PDB entry 6JB1 | electron microscopy, 3.30 A resolution | chains A and C of the 8 polymer chains in the assembly

== Chain A (and C) ==
Name: ATP-sensitive inward rectifier potassium channel 11
Organism: Mus musculus
Notes: chain C of this document is another copy of the same molecule, construct and numbering; everything in this record applies to it too
Reference sequence: Q61743 (KCJ11_MOUSE); residues 1-390 here = UniProt positions 1-390
Amino-acid sequence (390 residues; numbered 1 to 390; the number before each row is that of its first residue):
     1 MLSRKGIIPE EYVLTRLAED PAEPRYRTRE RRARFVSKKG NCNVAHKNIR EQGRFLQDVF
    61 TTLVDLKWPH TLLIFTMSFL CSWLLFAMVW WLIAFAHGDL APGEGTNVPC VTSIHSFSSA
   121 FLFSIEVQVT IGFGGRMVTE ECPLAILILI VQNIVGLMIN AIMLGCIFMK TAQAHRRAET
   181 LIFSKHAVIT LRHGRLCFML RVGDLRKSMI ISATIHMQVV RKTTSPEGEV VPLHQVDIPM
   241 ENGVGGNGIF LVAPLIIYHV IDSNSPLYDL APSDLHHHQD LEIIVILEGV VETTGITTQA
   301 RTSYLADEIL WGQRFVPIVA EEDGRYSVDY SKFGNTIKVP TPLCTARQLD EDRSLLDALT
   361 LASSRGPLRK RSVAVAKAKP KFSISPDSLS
Unresolved in the structure: 1-31, 359-390
Cystine bridges: Cys-110/Cys-142
Ligand contacts:
  - ATP-gamma-S (AGS; phosphothiophosphoric acid-adenylate ester), molecule 1: Lys-39, Ile-182, Phe-183, Ser-184, Lys-185, Leu-205, Tyr-330, Ser-331, Phe-333, Gly-334
  - ATP-gamma-S (AGS), molecule 2: Asn-48, Ile-49, Arg-50, Arg-54
UniProt features mapped onto this chain:
  - motif: Thr-130 to Gly-135 (Selectivity filter)
  - binding site (ATP): Asn-48, Arg-50, Tyr-330
  - binding site (K(+)): Thr-130, Phe-133
  - binding site (a 1,2-diacyl-sn-glycero-3-phospho-(1D-myo-inositol-4,5-bisphosphate)): Arg-176
  - site: Asn-160 (Role in the control of polyamine-mediated channel gating and in the blocking by intracellular magnesium)
  - modified residue: Thr-341 (Phosphothreonine), Ser-385 (Phosphoserine)

== Interface between chain A and chain C ==
Contacting residue pairs - 118 pairs, chain A then chain C:
  Trp-68(A) with Phe-60(C), hydrophobic
  Leu-72(A) with Met-158(C), hydrophobic
  Thr-76(A) with Ile-154(C)
  Phe-79(A) with Leu-157(C), hydrophobic
  Leu-80(A) with Ile-150(C), hydrophobic; Ile-154(C), hydrophobic
  Trp-83(A) with Asn-153(C); Ile-154(C), hydrophobic
  Ser-118(A) with Glu-140(C)
  Ser-119(A) with Glu-140(C)
  Phe-121(A) with Ile-146(C), hydrophobic; Ile-150(C), hydrophobic
  Leu-122(A) with Val-138(C); Thr-139(C); Glu-140(C); Ile-146(C), hydrophobic
  Ile-125(A) with Ile-150(C), hydrophobic; Asn-153(C)
  Val-129(A) with Thr-130(C); Asn-153(C)
  Thr-130(A) with Thr-130(C)
  Ile-131(A) with Val-127(C); Thr-130(C); Ile-131(C); Gly-132(C); Leu-149(C), hydrophobic; Asn-153(C)
  Gly-132(A) with Gly-132(C)
  Phe-133(A) with Gly-132(C); Phe-133(C); Gly-134(C); Met-137(C), hydrophobic; Val-138(C), hydrophobic
  Gly-135(A) with Met-137(C)
  Arg-136(A) with Val-138(C), hydrogen bond (side chain-backbone); Thr-139(C)
  Leu-164(A) with Ala-161(C), hydrophobic; Leu-164(C), hydrophobic
  Ile-167(A) with Ala-161(C), hydrophobic; Ile-162(C)
  Phe-168(A) with Ala-161(C); Leu-164(C), hydrophobic; Gly-165(C); Phe-168(C), hydrophobic
  Thr-171(A) with Phe-60(C); Met-169(C)
  Ala-172(A) with Met-169(C)
  Arg-176(A) with Gln-57(C); Asp-58(C)
  Arg-177(A) with Asp-58(C)
  Glu-179(A) with Arg-54(C), hydrogen bond (backbone-side chain); Gln-57(C)
  Leu-191(A) with Glu-227(C)
  Arg-192(A) with Val-231(C)
  His-193(A) with Ser-225(C); Pro-226(C)
  Leu-205(A) with Ile-49(C), hydrophobic; Arg-54(C); Phe-55(C), hydrophobic
  Arg-206(A) with Arg-54(C); Phe-55(C); Thr-61(C); Thr-62(C), hydrogen bond
  Ser-208(A) with Asp-65(C)
  Met-209(A) with Arg-301(C)
  Ile-211(A) with Gln-299(C)
  Ser-212(A) with Glu-288(C), hydrogen bond (backbone-side chain)
  Gly-243(A) with Asp-237(C)
  Val-244(A) with Asp-237(C)
  Phe-250(A) with Phe-35(C), hydrophobic; Gln-218(C); Gln-235(C); Ile-284(C), hydrophobic; Ile-286(C), hydrophobic; Gln-299(C); Arg-301(C)
  Val-252(A) with Phe-35(C), hydrophobic; Cys-42(C), hydrophobic; His-46(C), hydrogen bond (backbone-side chain)
  Val-290(A) with Thr-297(C)
  Glu-292(A) with His-175(C); Arg-301(C), salt bridge
  Thr-293(A) with Asp-65(C), hydrogen bond; Gln-173(C)
  Thr-294(A) with Thr-61(C); Met-169(C)
  Arg-314(A) with Glu-227(C), hydrogen bond (side chain-backbone); Gly-228(C), hydrogen bond (side chain-backbone); Glu-229(C), salt bridge
  Phe-315(A) with Glu-229(C)
  Pro-317(A) with Pro-232(C), hydrophobic
  Val-319(A) with Pro-232(C); Leu-233(C), hydrophobic
  Glu-322(A) with Ala-45(C); Lys-47(C), salt bridge
  Gly-324(A) with Ala-33(C)
  Arg-325(A) with Ala-33(C); Asn-43(C); Val-44(C); Ala-45(C)
  Tyr-326(A) with Ala-33(C); Arg-34(C); Phe-35(C); Val-44(C); Ala-45(C), hydrogen bond (backbone-backbone); Leu-233(C), hydrophobic
  Ser-327(A) with Ala-45(C); Lys-47(C)
  Val-328(A) with Val-44(C), hydrophobic; Ala-45(C), hydrogen bond (backbone-backbone); His-46(C); Lys-47(C), hydrogen bond (backbone-backbone)
  Asp-329(A) with Asn-48(C)
  Tyr-330(A) with His-46(C); Lys-47(C), hydrogen bond (backbone-backbone); Asn-48(C); Ile-49(C), hydrophobic
  Ser-331(A) with Asn-48(C), hydrogen bond
Also at the interface, not in a pair above, chain A (69 interface residues in all): Phe-75, Ser-116, Asn-160, Thr-180, Ile-182, Met-199, Asp-204, Ala-253, Leu-255, Ile-256, Gly-295, Ile-318, Glu-321
Also at the interface, not in a pair above, chain C (70 interface residues in all): Arg-32, Val-36, Phe-123, Glu-126, Cys-166, Val-230, His-234, Pro-239, Ile-296

== In short ==
69 residues of chain A face 70 of chain C across their interface, with 13 hydrogen bonds and 3 salt bridges.
Among the polar pairs are Glu-292(A)/Arg-301(C), Arg-314(A)/Glu-229(C) and Glu-322(A)/Lys-47(C). Chain A binds
ATP-gamma-S.
Chain A and chain C are both ATP-sensitive inward rectifier potassium channel 11 (Mus musculus); the
structure, Structure of pancreatic ATP-sensitive potassium channel bound with repaglinide and ATPgammaS at
3.3A resolution, was determined by electron microscopy together with 6JB3 from the same study.
